PDB entry 6EWB | X-ray diffraction, 2.78 A resolution | chains B and L of the 6 polymer chains in the assembly

# Chain B
Name: VP1
From: Norovirus Hu/GII.4/Sydney/NSW0514/2012/AU
UniProt: K4LM89 (K4LM89_9CALI); residue numbers follow UniProt; this construct covers 225-530
Sequence (310 residues; each row starts with the number of its first residue):
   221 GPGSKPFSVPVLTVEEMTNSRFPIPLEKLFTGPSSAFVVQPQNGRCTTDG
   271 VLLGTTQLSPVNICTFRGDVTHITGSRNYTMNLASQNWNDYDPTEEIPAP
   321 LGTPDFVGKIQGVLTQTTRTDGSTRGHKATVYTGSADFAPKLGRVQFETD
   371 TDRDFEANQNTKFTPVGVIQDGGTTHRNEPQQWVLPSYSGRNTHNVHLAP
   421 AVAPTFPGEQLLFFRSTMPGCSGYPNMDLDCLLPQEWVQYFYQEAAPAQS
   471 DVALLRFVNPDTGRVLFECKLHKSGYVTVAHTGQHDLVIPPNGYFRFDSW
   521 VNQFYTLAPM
Unresolved in the structure: 221-224
Construct notes: expression tag (221-224)
From the paper describing this entry:
  - conformationally variable residues (loop rearrangement): Ile389 to Glu399

# Chain L
Name: Fab light chain
From: Mus musculus
Notes: antibody fragment or engineered binder
Sequence (214 residues; numbered 0 to 213; the number before each row is that of its first residue; numbering starts at 0):
     0 GQIVLTQSPTIMSASPGEKVTMTCSASSSVDYMHWYQQKSGTSPKRWIYD
    50 TYKLASGVPARFSGSGSGTSYSLTINSMEAEDAATYYCQQWSSNPLTFGA
   100 GTKLELKRADAAPTVSIFPPSSEQLTSGGASVVCFLNNFYPKDINVKWKI
   150 DGSERQNGVLNSWTDQDSKDSTYSMSSTLTLTKDEYERHNSYTCEATHKT
   200 STSPIVKSFNRNEC
Unresolved in the structure: 0, 211-213
Cystine bridges: Cys23-Cys87, Cys133-Cys193

# How chain B and chain L interact
Pairs across the interface - 17 pairs, chain B then chain L:
  Phe250(B) with Tyr51(L)
  Ala256(B) with Ser66(L); Gly67(L)
  Thr394(B) with Trp90(L); Leu95(L)
  Thr395(B) with Asn93(L)
  Arg397(B) with Trp90(L)
  Asn398(B) with Ser91(L)
  Gln401(B) with Asp30(L), hydrogen bond
  Arg435(B) with Tyr51(L), hydrogen bond
  Asn446(B) with Tyr31(L)
  Asp448(B) with Lys52(L), salt bridge
  Gln504(B) with Thr50(L); Tyr51(L); Ser64(L); Gly65(L), hydrogen bond (side chain-backbone)
  Asp506(B) with Tyr51(L), hydrogen bond
Other interface residues (no listed pair), chain B (13 interface residues in all): Pro253
Other interface residues (no listed pair), chain L (15 interface residues in all): Asp49, Gly63

# Summary
The interface between chain B and chain L involves 13 residues on one side and 15 on the other; the contacts
include 4 hydrogen bonds and 1 salt bridge. Polar contacts include Asp448(B)-Lys52(L), Gln401(B)-Asp30(L) and
Arg435(B)-Tyr51(L). The paper reports conformational variability at Ile389(B).
Here chain B is VP1 (Norovirus Hu/GII.4/Sydney/NSW0514/2012/AU) and chain L is Fab light chain (Mus musculus).
Entry 6EWB (Crystal structure of GII.4 UNSW 2012 P domain in complex with Fab 10E9) was determined by X-ray
diffraction.
